Entry 8TSS (electron microscopy, 3.70 A resolution); this record covers chains A and B.

[Chain A (and B)]
Protein: ATP-binding transport protein MsbA
Organism: Escherichia coli
Notes: EC 3.6.3.-; chain B of this document is another copy of the same molecule, construct and numbering; everything in this record applies to it too
UniProt: C3TGA2 (C3TGA2_ECOLX); residues 2-582 here = UniProt positions 2-582
Amino-acid sequence (583 residues; row label = number of the first residue in the row; numbering starts at 0):
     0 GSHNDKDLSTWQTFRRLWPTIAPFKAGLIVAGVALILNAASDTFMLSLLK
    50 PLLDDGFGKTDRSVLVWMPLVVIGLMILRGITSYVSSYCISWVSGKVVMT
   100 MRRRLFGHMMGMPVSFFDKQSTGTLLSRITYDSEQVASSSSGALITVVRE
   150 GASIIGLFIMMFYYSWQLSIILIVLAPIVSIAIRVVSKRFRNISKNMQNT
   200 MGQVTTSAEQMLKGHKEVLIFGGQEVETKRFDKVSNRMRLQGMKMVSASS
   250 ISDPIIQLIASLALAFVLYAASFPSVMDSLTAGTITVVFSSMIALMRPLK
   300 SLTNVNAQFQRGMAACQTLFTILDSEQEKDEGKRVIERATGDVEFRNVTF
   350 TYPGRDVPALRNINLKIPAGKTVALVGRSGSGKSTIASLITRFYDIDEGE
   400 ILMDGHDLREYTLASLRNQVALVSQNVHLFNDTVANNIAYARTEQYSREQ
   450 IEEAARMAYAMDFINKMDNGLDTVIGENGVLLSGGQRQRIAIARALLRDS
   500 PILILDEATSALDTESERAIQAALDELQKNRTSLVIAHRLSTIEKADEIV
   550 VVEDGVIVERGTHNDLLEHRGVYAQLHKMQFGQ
Unresolved in the structure: 0-6, 582
Differences from the reference sequence: expression tag (0-1)

[Interface between chain A and chain B]
Pairs across the interface - 132 pairs, chain A then chain B:
  L51(A) with L267(B), hydrophobic
  L52(A) with A281(B)
  F56(A) with A281(B); I284(B), hydrophobic
  R61(A) with S271(B); P273(B); M276(B)
  L64(A) with S271(B), hydrogen bond (backbone-side chain); M276(B), hydrophobic
  M67(A) with L267(B), hydrophobic
  P68(A) with A264(B); Y268(B)
  V71(A) with S260(B)
  I72(A) with S260(B)
  M75(A) with L257(B); S260(B)
  R78(A) with Q256(B)
  S86(A) with S249(B), hydrogen bond
  S90(A) with M242(B); V245(B)
  W91(A) with M242(B)
  G94(A) with R238(B)
  K95(A) with R238(B)
  M98(A) with S234(B), hydrogen bond; N235(B); R238(B)
  R101(A) with F230(B); M237(B), hydrogen bond
  R102(A) with D231(B), salt bridge
  F105(A) with L211(B), hydrophobic; E226(B); F230(B), hydrophobic
  M108(A) with L211(B), hydrophobic
  M109(A) with L211(B), hydrophobic; Q223(B), hydrogen bond (backbone-side chain)
  M111(A) with H214(B)
  V113(A) with H214(B)
  F116(A) with H214(B)
  T121(A) with E208(B); L211(B)
  L125(A) with T204(B); A207(B); E208(B); L211(B), hydrophobic
  I128(A) with L211(B), hydrophobic
  T204(A) with L125(B)
  A207(A) with L125(B)
  E208(A) with T121(B); L125(B)
  Q209(A) with H427(B); N477(B), hydrogen bond
  L211(A) with M109(B), hydrophobic; T121(B); L125(B), hydrophobic; I128(B), hydrophobic
  H214(A) with M111(B), hydrogen bond (side chain-backbone); P112(B); F116(B)
  K215(A) with V113(B); F392(B)
  E216(A) with Y439(B); R493(B), salt bridge
  V217(A) with Y439(B)
  L218(A) with M109(B); E327(B); R416(B)
  I219(A) with F392(B), hydrophobic; R416(B); N417(B); L421(B), hydrophobic
  F220(A) with Y439(B), hydrophobic; R441(B); R493(B); R497(B)
  G221(A) with A440(B)
  Q223(A) with M109(B), hydrogen bond (side chain-backbone); G110(B)
  V225(A) with Y439(B)
  E226(A) with F105(B); Y439(B), hydrogen bond
  R229(A) with D431(B), salt bridge
  F230(A) with R101(B); F105(B), hydrophobic
  D231(A) with R102(B), salt bridge
  S234(A) with M98(B), hydrogen bond
  N235(A) with M98(B)
  M237(A) with R101(B), hydrogen bond
  R238(A) with G94(B); K95(B); M98(B)
  M242(A) with W91(B)
  V245(A) with S86(B); S90(B)
  S249(A) with Y83(B); S86(B), hydrogen bond
  P253(A) with S82(B)
  L257(A) with M75(B)
  S260(A) with V71(B); M75(B)
  L261(A) with I72(B), hydrophobic
  L267(A) with M67(B), hydrophobic
  Y268(A) with P68(B)
  A270(A) with R61(B), hydrogen bond (backbone-side chain); L64(B)
  S271(A) with R61(B); L64(B), hydrogen bond (side chain-backbone)
  M276(A) with R61(B)
  A281(A) with L52(B); F56(B)
  I284(A) with F56(B), hydrophobic
  E327(A) with L218(B)
  T390(A) with I219(B)
  F392(A) with K215(B); I219(B), hydrophobic
  R416(A) with L218(B); I219(B)
  N417(A) with I219(B)
  V419(A) with I219(B)
  L421(A) with I219(B), hydrophobic
  H427(A) with G213(B)
  D431(A) with R229(B), salt bridge
  Y439(A) with E216(B); V217(B); V225(B); E226(B), hydrogen bond
  A440(A) with G221(B); G222(B)
  R441(A) with F220(B)
  N477(A) with Q209(B), hydrogen bond
  R493(A) with E216(B), salt bridge; F220(B)
  R497(A) with F220(B)
Also at the interface, not in a pair above, chain A (104 interface residues in all): G57, V65, I76, G79, S82, Y83, Y87, G110, P112, T129, M210, K212, G213, G222, T227, Q256, L263, A264, L279, T280, T285, V426, F429, N430
Also at the interface, not in a pair above, chain B (102 interface residues in all): L51, G57, V65, I76, R78, G79, M108, K212, T227, P253, L261, L263, A270, L279, G282, T285, T390, V419, F429, N430, N435

[Overview]
Chain A and chain B form an interface of 104 and 102 residues respectively; the contacts include 16 hydrogen
bonds and 6 salt bridges. Among the polar pairs are R102(A)-D231(B), E216(A)-R493(B) and R229(A)-D431(B).
Chain A and chain B are both ATP-binding transport protein MsbA (Escherichia coli); the structure, Open,
inward-facing MsbA structure (OIF3), was determined by electron microscopy together with 8TSO, 8TSP, 8TSQ and
8TSR from the same study.
